8A0X - chains A and B of the 6 polymer chains in the assembly; structure by X-ray diffraction, 3.30 A resolution.

== Chain A (and B) ==
Molecule: Antitoxin HigA-2
From: Vibrio cholerae
Notes: chain B of this document is another copy of the same molecule, construct and numbering; everything in this record applies to it too
Reference sequence: Q9KMA5 (HIGA2_VIBCH); numbering as in UniProt (aligned over 2-104)
Amino-acid sequence (103 residues; numbered 2 to 104; the number before each row is that of its first residue):
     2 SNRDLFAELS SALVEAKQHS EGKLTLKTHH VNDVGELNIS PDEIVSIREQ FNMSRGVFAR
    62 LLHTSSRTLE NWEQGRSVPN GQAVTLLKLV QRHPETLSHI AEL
UniProt features mapped onto this chain:
  - DNA-binding region: Arg56 to Gln75 (H-T-H motif)
Ion coordination: Mg2+ near Asp43 (its only coordinating residue here)

== How chain A and chain B interact ==
Pairs across the interface (34):
  Val35(A) - Arg61(B)
  Val35(A) - His64(B)
  Gly36(A) - His64(B)  hydrogen bond (backbone-side chain)
  Leu38(A) - His64(B)
  Leu38(A) - Leu104(B)  hydrophobic
  Arg61(A) - Asp34(B)  salt bridge
  Arg61(A) - Val35(B)  hydrogen bond (side chain-backbone)
  His64(A) - Val35(B)
  His64(A) - Gly36(B)  hydrogen bond (side chain-backbone)
  His64(A) - Leu38(B)
  His64(A) - Gln83(B)
  His64(A) - Thr86(B)
  Thr65(A) - Gln83(B)  hydrogen bond
  Trp73(A) - Gln83(B)
  Asn81(A) - Asn81(B)  hydrogen bond
  Asn81(A) - Gln83(B)  hydrogen bond
  Gln83(A) - Thr65(B)  hydrogen bond
  Gln83(A) - Trp73(B)
  Gln83(A) - Asn81(B)  hydrogen bond
  Gln83(A) - Ala84(B)
  Ala84(A) - Gln83(B)
  Thr86(A) - His64(B)
  Thr86(A) - Ile101(B)
  Thr86(A) - Leu104(B)
  Leu87(A) - Gln83(B)
  Leu87(A) - Leu87(B)  hydrophobic
  Leu90(A) - Ile101(B)  hydrophobic
  Leu90(A) - Leu104(B)  hydrophobic
  Arg93(A) - Leu104(B)
  Ile101(A) - Thr86(B)
  Ile101(A) - Leu90(B)  hydrophobic
  Leu104(A) - Thr86(B)
  Leu104(A) - Leu90(B)
  Leu104(A) - Arg93(B)  hydrogen bond (backbone-side chain)
Interface residues without a listed pair, chain A (23 interface residues in all): Asp34, Leu63, Lys89, His94, Thr97, Ala102, Glu103
Interface residues without a listed pair, chain B (23 interface residues in all): Leu62, Leu63, Lys89, Thr97, Ala102, Glu103

== Summary ==
Chain A and chain B each contribute 23 residues to their interface, with 9 hydrogen bonds and 1 salt bridge.
Polar contacts include Arg61(A)-Asp34(B), Gly36(A)-His64(B) and Arg61(A)-Val35(B).
Chain A and chain B are both Antitoxin HigA-2 (Vibrio cholerae); the structure, Crystal structure of the
HigB2-HigA2 tetramer in complex with operator DNA, was determined by X-ray diffraction.
